PDB entry 9ITP | electron microscopy, 3.85 A resolution | chains L and T of the 16 polymer chains in the assembly

Chain L:
Protein: ATP synthase subunit c
Source organism: Chloroflexus aurantiacus J-10-fl
UniProtKB: A9WGS9 (ATPL_CHLAA); numbering as in UniProt (aligned over 1-76)
Sequence (76 residues; row label = number of the first residue in the row):
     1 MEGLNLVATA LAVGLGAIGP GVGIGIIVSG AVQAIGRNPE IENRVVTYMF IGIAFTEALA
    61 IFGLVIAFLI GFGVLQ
Disordered / not traced: 73-76
Curated features (UniProtKB/Swiss-Prot):
  - site: Glu57 (Reversibly protonated during proton transport)

Chain T:
Protein: ATP synthase subunit a
Source organism: Chloroflexus aurantiacus J-10-fl
UniProtKB: A9WGT0 (A9WGT0_CHLAA); residues 1-312 here = UniProt positions 1-312
Sequence (312 residues; each row starts with the number of its first residue):
     1 MSTRTRNILI IVGALIISIA SRFFLYTGPP HVEVAAEVIF DGIPGFPITN SFVVAIIIDI
    61 FVIALAVAAT RNLQMVPRGL QNVMEFILES LYNLFRNINA KYVATAFPLV ATIFLFVLFG
   121 NWFGLLPGVG SIGVCHEKKE EHAVVDERLA LAAPAAPLSS VAAAEGEEIH DTCAAQGKKL
   181 VPLFRAPAAD LNFTFAIAVI SFVFIEYWGF RALGPGYLKK FFNTNGIMSF VGIIEFISEL
   241 VKPFALAFRL FGNIFAGEVL LVVMAFLVPL LLPLPFYGFE VFVGFIQALI FALLTYAFLN
   301 IAVTGHDEEH AH
Disordered / not traced: 1-46, 137-169, 305-312
Cystine bridges: Cys135-Cys173

Interface between chain L and chain T:
Residue-residue contacts - 5 pairs, chain L then chain T:
  Phe50(L) - Ile301(T)  hydrophobic
  Phe55(L) - Ile234(T)  hydrophobic
  Ala58(L) - Ile234(T)  hydrophobic
  Ile61(L) - Ile237(T)  hydrophobic
  Ile61(L) - Val241(T)  hydrophobic
Other interface residues (no listed pair), chain L (6 interface residues in all): Ile51, Phe62
Other interface residues (no listed pair), chain T (5 interface residues in all): Val231

Overview:
Chain L and chain T form an interface of 6 and 5 residues respectively.
Here chain L is ATP synthase subunit c and chain T is ATP synthase subunit a, both from Chloroflexus
aurantiacus J-10-fl. Entry 9ITP (Chloroflexus aurantiacus ATP synthase, state 2, focused refinement of FO and
peripheral stalk) was determined by electron microscopy, deposited together with 9ITJ, 9ITK, 9ITL, 9ITM, 9ITN,
9ITO and 11 further entries.
